8PTH - chains C and D of the 5 polymer chains in the assembly; structure by electron microscopy, 2.73 A resolution.

[Chain C]
Protein: RNA-dependent RNA polymerase
Source organism: Tilapia lake virus
Reference sequence: A0A7G3S745 (A0A7G3S745_9VIRU); residues 1-457 here = UniProt positions 1-457
Sequence (478 residues; numbered 1 to 478; the number before each row is that of its first residue):
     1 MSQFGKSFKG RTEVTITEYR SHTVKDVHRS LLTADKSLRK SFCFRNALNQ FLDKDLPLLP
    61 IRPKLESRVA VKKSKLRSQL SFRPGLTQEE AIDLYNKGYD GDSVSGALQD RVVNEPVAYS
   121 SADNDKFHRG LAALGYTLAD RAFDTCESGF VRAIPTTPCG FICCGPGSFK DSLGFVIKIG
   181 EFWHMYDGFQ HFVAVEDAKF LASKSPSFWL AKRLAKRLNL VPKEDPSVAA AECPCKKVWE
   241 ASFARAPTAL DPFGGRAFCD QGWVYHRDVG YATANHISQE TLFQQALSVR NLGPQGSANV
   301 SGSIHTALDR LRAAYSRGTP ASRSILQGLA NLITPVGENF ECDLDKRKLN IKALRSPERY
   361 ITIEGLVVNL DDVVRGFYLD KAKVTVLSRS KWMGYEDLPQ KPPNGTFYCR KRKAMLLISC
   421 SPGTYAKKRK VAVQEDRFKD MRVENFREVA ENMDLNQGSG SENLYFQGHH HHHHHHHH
Disordered / not traced: 1, 140-380, 421-478
Sequence notes: conflict Lys391 (Arg in A0A7G3S745); expression tag (458-478)
What the authors report for this chain:
  - binding site for 3' vRNA end - vRNA loop (chain D): Asp35, Lys36, Arg39, Phe42

[Chain D]
Molecule: 3' vRNA end - vRNA loop
Sequence (40 nucleotides; each row starts with the number of its first residue):
     1 GCAAAUCUUU CUCACGUCCU GACUUGUGAG UAAAAUUUGG
Disordered / not traced: 1-25, 32

[Interface between chain C and chain D]
Pairs across the interface - 11 pairs, chain C then chain D:
  Leu32(C) with A35(D), sugar contact
  Asp35(C) with G39(D), hydrogen bond to the base
  Lys36(C) with G39(D), hydrogen bond to the base
  Arg39(C) with U37(D), salt bridge to the phosphate; U38(D), hydrogen bond to the sugar; G39(D), hydrogen bond to the sugar
  Lys40(C) with A35(D), salt bridge to the phosphate; U36(D), salt bridge to the phosphate; U37(D), base contact
  Ser41(C) with U38(D), hydrogen bond to the base
  Phe42(C) with U38(D), stacking on the base

[Overview]
7 residues of chain C face 5 of chain D across their interface; the contacts include 5 hydrogen bonds, 3 salt
bridges and 1 aromatic stacking contact. Polar contacts include Asp35(C)-G39(D), Lys36(C)-G39(D) and
Ser41(C)-U38(D). From the paper: a binding site for 3' vRNA end - vRNA loop (chain D) at Asp35(C), Lys36(C)
and Arg39(C) among others.
Chain C is RNA-dependent RNA polymerase (Tilapia lake virus) and chain D is 3' vRNA end - vRNA loop; the
structure, Tilapia Lake Virus polymerase in vRNA pre-initiation state mode B (open core | partial replicase
conformation), was determined by electron microscopy (same publication as 8PSN, 8PSO, 8PSQ, 8PSS, 8PSU, 8PSX
and 6 further entries).
